Entry 7NPR (electron microscopy, 3.82 A resolution); this record covers chains C3 and DC of the 27 polymer chains in the assembly.

[Chain C3]
Protein: ESX-5 secretion system protein EccC5
Source organism: Mycobacterium tuberculosis (strain ATCC 25618 / H37Rv)
UniProtKB: P9WNA5 (ECCC5_MYCTU); residue numbers follow UniProt; this construct covers 1-1391
Chain sequence (1391 residues; each row starts with the number of its first residue):
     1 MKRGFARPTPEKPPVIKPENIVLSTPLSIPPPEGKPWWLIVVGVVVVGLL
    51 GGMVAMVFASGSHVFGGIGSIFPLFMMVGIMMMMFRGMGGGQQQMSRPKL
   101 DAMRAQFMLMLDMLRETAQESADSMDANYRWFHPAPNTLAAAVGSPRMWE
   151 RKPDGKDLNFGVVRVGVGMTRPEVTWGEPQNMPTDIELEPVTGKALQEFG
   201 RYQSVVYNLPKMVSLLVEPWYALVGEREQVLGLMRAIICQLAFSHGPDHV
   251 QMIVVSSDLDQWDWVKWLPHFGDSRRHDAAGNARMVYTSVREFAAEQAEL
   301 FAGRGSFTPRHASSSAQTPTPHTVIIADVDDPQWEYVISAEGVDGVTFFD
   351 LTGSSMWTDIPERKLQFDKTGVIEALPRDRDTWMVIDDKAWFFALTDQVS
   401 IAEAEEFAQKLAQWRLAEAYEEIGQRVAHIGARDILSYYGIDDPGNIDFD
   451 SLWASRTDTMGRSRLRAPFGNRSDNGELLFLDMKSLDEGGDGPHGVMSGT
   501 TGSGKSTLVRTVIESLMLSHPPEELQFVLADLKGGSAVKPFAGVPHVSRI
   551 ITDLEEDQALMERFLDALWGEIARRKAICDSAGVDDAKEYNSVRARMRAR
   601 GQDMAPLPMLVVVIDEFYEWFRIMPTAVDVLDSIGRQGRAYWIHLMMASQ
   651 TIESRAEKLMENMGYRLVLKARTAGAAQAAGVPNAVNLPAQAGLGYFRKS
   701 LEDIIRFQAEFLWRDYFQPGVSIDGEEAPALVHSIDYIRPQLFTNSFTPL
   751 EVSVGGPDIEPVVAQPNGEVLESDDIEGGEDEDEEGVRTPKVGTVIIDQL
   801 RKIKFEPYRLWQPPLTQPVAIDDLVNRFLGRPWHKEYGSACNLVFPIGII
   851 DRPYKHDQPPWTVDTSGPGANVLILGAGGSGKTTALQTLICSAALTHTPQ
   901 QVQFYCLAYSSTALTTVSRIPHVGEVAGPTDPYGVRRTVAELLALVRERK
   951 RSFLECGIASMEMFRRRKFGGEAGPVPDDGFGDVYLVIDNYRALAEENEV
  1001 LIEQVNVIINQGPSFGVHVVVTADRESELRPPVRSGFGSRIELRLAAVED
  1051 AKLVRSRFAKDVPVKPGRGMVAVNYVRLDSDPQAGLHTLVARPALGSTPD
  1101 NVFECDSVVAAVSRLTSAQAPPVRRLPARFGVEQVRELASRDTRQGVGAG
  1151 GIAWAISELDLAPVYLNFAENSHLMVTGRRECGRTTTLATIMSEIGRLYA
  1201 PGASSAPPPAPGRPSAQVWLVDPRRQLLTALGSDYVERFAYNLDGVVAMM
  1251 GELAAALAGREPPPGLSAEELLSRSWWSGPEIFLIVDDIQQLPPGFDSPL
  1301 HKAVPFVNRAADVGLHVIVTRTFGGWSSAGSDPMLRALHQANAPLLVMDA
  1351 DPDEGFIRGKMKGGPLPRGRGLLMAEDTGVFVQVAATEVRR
Not modelled in the structure: 275-284, 417-1391
Curated features (UniProtKB/Swiss-Prot):
  - binding site (ATP): G499 to S506, G876 to T883, G1178 to T1185

[Chain DC]
Protein: ESX-5 secretion system protein EccD5
Source organism: Mycobacterium tuberculosis (strain ATCC 25618 / H37Rv)
UniProtKB: P9WNP9 (ECCD5_MYCTU); residues 1-503 here = UniProt positions 1-503
Chain sequence (503 residues; each row starts with the number of its first residue):
     1 MTAVADAPQADIEGVASPQAVVVGVMAGEGVQIGVLLDANAPVSVMTDPL
    51 LKVVNSRLRELGEAPLEATGRGRWALCLVDGAPLRATQSLTEQDVYDGDR
   101 LWIRFIADTERRSQVIEHISTAVASDLSKRFARIDPIVAVQVGASMVATG
   151 VVLATGVLGWWRWHHNTWLTTIYTAVIGVLVLAVAMLLLMRAKTDADRRV
   201 ADIMLMSAIMPVTVAAAAAPPGPVGSPQAVLGFGVLTVAAALALRFTGRR
   251 LGIYTTIVIIGALTMLAALARMVAATSAVTLLSSLLLICVVAYHAAPALS
   301 RRLAGIRLPVFPSATSRWVFEARPDLPTTVVVSGGSAPVLEGPSSVRDVL
   351 LQAERARSFLSGLLTGLGVMVVVCMTSLCDPHTGQRWLPLILAGFTSGFL
   401 LLRGRSYVDRWQSITLAGTAVIIAAAVCVRYALELSSPLAVSIVAAILVL
   451 LPAAGMAAAAHVPHTIYSPLFRKFVEWIEYLCLMPIFPLALWLMNVYAAI
   501 RYR
Not modelled in the structure: 1-17, 305-343, 462-503

[How chain C3 and chain DC interact]
Contacting residue pairs - 27 pairs, chain C3 then chain DC:
  M108(C3) with H118(DC)
  D112(C3) with T121(DC), hydrogen bond
  R115(C3) with E117(DC), salt bridge
  Q119(C3) with R112(DC), hydrogen bond; Q114(DC), hydrogen bond; V115(DC), hydrogen bond (side chain-backbone)
  A122(C3) with R112(DC)
  D123(C3) with R112(DC), salt bridge
  D126(C3) with R111(DC); R112(DC), hydrogen bond (side chain-backbone)
  R130(C3) with R71(DC); E110(DC), salt bridge; R111(DC); R112(DC)
  A135(C3) with E110(DC)
  T138(C3) with G72(DC)
  A141(C3) with G72(DC)
  R164(C3) with E110(DC), salt bridge
  E198(C3) with E117(DC)
  Y202(C3) with E117(DC)
  Q203(C3) with V115(DC); E117(DC), hydrogen bond
  Y207(C3) with S113(DC)
  N208(C3) with R111(DC), hydrogen bond (side chain-backbone); R112(DC)
  E406(C3) with D48(DC)
  K410(C3) with D48(DC), salt bridge
Also at the interface, not in a pair above, chain C3 (22 interface residues in all): P134, V206, L209
Also at the interface, not in a pair above, chain DC (16 interface residues in all): A68, W74, D108, I116

[Overview]
Chain C3 and chain DC form an interface of 22 and 16 residues respectively, with 7 hydrogen bonds and 5 salt
bridges. Polar contacts include R115(C3)-E117(DC), D123(C3)-R112(DC) and R130(C3)-E110(DC). From UniProt: 24
ATP-binding residues on chain C3.
Chain C3 is ESX-5 secretion system protein EccC5 and chain DC is ESX-5 secretion system protein EccD5, both
from Mycobacterium tuberculosis (strain ATCC 25618 / H37Rv); the structure, Structure of an intact ESX-5 inner
membrane complex, Composite C3 model, was determined by electron microscopy, deposited together with 7NP7,
7NPU, 7NPV, 7NPS and 7NPT.
